9H4Z - chain B; structure by X-ray diffraction, 1.41 A resolution.

Chain B:
Name: Nicotinamide N-methyltransferase
From: Homo sapiens
Notes: EC 2.1.1.1
UniProt: P40261 (NNMT_HUMAN); numbering as in UniProt (aligned over 3-261)
Amino-acid sequence (280 residues; each row starts with the number of its first residue; numbers below 1 keep their minus sign (His-18 is residue -18)):
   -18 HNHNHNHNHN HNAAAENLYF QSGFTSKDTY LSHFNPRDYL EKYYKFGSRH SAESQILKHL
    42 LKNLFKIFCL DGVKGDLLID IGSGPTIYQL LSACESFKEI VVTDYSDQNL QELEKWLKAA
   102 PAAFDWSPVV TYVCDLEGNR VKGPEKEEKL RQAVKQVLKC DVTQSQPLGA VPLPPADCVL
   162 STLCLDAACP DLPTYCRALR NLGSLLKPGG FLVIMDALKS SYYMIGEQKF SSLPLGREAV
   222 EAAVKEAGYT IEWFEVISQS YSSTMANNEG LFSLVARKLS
Not modelled in the structure: -18 to 4, 29-30, 261
Differences from the reference sequence: expression tag (-18 to 2); engineered mutation Ala100 (Lys in P40261), Ala101 (Glu in P40261), Ala103 (Glu in P40261)
Curated features (UniProtKB/Swiss-Prot):
  - binding site (S-adenosyl-L-methionine): Tyr20, Tyr25, Gly63, Tyr69, Asp85, Asn90, Asp142, Val143, Thr163
  - binding site (nicotinamide): Asp197, Ser213
  - modified residue: Arg18 (Citrulline), Lys39 (N6-acetyllysine), Arg132 (Citrulline), Arg181 (Citrulline)
  - mutagenesis: Arg18 (R18K: Has no effect on N-methyltransferase activity), Tyr20 (Y20A: Loss of N-methyltransferase activity; Y20F: Decreases N-methyltransferase activity), Arg132 (R132K: Loss of N-methyltransferase activity like its citrullinated counterpart), Arg181 (R181K: Has no effect on N-methyltransferase activity), Asp197 (D197A: Loss of N-methyltransferase activity), Ser201 (S201A: Has no effect on N-methyltransferase activity), Ser213 (S213A: Has no effect on N-methyltransferase activity)
Small-molecule neighbours:
  - 8-methoxychromen-4-one (A1ISI): Tyr20, Tyr24, Tyr25, Leu164, Asp167, Ala168, Asp197, Ala198, Ser201, Tyr203, Tyr204, Ser213, Tyr242, Ala247
  - S-adenosylmethionine (SAM): Tyr11, Phe15, Tyr20, Tyr25, Gly63, Ser64, Gly65, Thr67, Tyr69, Gln70, Asp85, Tyr86, Ser87, Asn90, Cys141, Asp142, Val143, Thr144, Thr163, Leu164, Cys165, Ala168, Ala169, Tyr204

In short:
Bound to chain B: 8-methoxychromen-4-one and S-adenosylmethionine. Curated annotation (UniProt) lists 9
S-adenosyl-L-methionine-binding residues, nicotinamide-binding residues Asp197 and Ser213 and 7 mutagenesis
sites.
Chain B is Nicotinamide N-methyltransferase (Homo sapiens); the structure, NNMT-SAM IN COMPLEX WITH 3b, was
determined by X-ray diffraction together with 9H5E, 9H5O, 9GVM, 9GVW and 9GWA from the same study.
